1Q7Y - chains A and C of the 31 polymer chains in the assembly; structure by X-ray diffraction, 3.20 A resolution.

== Chain A ==
Molecule: 23S ribosomal RNA
Organism: Haloarcula marismortui
Sequence (2922 nucleotides; row label = number of the first residue in the row):
     2 UUGGCUACUA UGCCAGCUGG UGGAUUGCUC GGCUCAGGCG CUGAUGAAGG ACGUGCCAAG
    62 CUGCGAUAAG CCAUGGGGAG CCGCACGGAG GCGAAGAACC AUGGAUUUCC GAAUGAGAAU
   122 CUCUCUAACA AUUGCUUCGC GCAAUGAGGA ACCCCGAGAA CUGAAACAUC UCAGUAUCGG
   182 GAGGAACAGA AAACGCAAUG UGAUGUCGUU AGUAACCGCG AGUGAACGCG AUACAGCCCA
   242 AACCGAAGCC CUCACGGGCA AUGUGGUGUC AGGGCUACCU CUCAUCAGCC GACCGUCUCG
   302 ACGAAGUCUC UUGGAACAGA GCGUGAUACA GGGUGACAAC CCCGUACUCG AGACCAGUAC
   362 GACGUGCGGU AGUGCCAGAG UAGCGGGGGU UGGAUAUCCC UCGCGAAUAA CGCAGGCAUC
   422 GACUGCGAAG GCUAAACACA ACCUGAGACC GAUAGUGAAC AAGUAGUGUG AACGAACGCU
   482 GCAAAGUACC CUCAGAAGGG AGGCGAAAUA GAGCAUGAAA UCAGUUGGCG AUCGAGCGAC
   542 AGGGCAUACA AGGUCCCUCG ACGAAUGACC GACGCGCGAG CGUCCAGUAA GACUCACGGG
   602 AAGCCGAUGU UCUGUCGUAC GUUUUGAAAA ACGAGCCAGG GAGUGUGUCU GCAUGGCAAG
   662 UCUAACCGGA GUAUCCGGGG AGGCACAGGG AAACCGACAU GGCCGCAGGG CUUUGCCCGA
   722 GGGCCGCCGU CUUCAAGGGC GGGGAGCCAU GUGGACACGA CCCGAAUCCG GACGAUCUAC
   782 GCAUGGACAA GAUGAAGCGU GCCGAAAGGC ACGUGGAAGU CUGUUAGAGU UGGUGUCCUA
   842 CAAUACCCUC UCGUGAUCUA UGUGUAGGGG UGAAAGGCCC AUCGAGUCCG GCAACAGCUG
   902 GUUCCAAUCG AAACAUGUCG AAGCAUGACC UCCGCCGAGG UAGUCUGUGA GGUAGAGCGA
   962 CCGAUUGGUG UGUCCGCCUC CGAGAGGAGU CGGCACACCU GUCAAACUCC AAACUUACAG
  1022 ACGCCGUUUG ACGCGGGGAU UCCGGUGCGC GGGGUAAGCC UGUGUACCAG GAGGGGAACA
  1082 ACCCAGAGAU AGGUUAAGGU CCCCAAGUGU GGAUUAAGUG UAAUCCUCUG AAGGUGGUCU
  1142 CGAGCCCUAG ACAGCCGGGA GGUGAGCUUA GAAGCAGCUA CCCUCUAAGA AAAGCGUAAC
  1202 AGCUUACCGG CCGAGGUUUG AGGCGCCCAA AAUGAUCGGG ACUCAAAUCC ACCACCGAGA
  1262 CCUGUCCGUA CCACUCAUAC UGGUAAUCGA GUAGAUUGGC GCUCUAAUUG GAUGGAAGUA
  1322 GGGGUGAAAA CUCCUAUGGA CCGAUUAGUG ACGAAAAUCC UGGCCAUAGU AGCAGCGAUA
  1382 GUCGGGUGAG AACCCCGACG GCCUAAUGGA UAAGGGUUCC UCAGCACUGC UGAUCAGCUG
  1442 AGGGUUAGCC GGUCCUAAGU CAUACCGCAA CUCGACUAUG ACGAAAUGGG AAACGGGUUA
  1502 AUAUUCCCGU GCCACUAUGC AGUGAAAGUU GACGCCCUGG GGUCGAUCAC GCUGGGCAUU
  1562 CGCCCAGUCG AACCGUCCAA CUCCGUGGAA GCCGUAAUGG CAGGAAGCGG ACGAACGGCG
  1622 GCAUAGGGAA ACGUGAUUCA ACCUGGGGCC CAUGAAAAGA CGAGCAUAGU GUCCGUACCG
  1682 AGAACCGACA CAGGUGUCCA UGGCGGCGAA AGCCAAGGCC UGUCGGGAGC AACCAACGUU
  1742 AGGGAAUUCG GCAAGUUAGU CCCGUACCUU CGGAAGAAGG GAUGCCUGCU CCGGAACGGA
  1802 GCAGGUCGCA GUGACUCGGA AGCUCGGACU GUCUAGUAAC AACAUAGGUG ACCGCAAAUC
  1862 CGCAAGGACU CGUACGGUCA CUGAAUCCUG CCCAGUGCAG GUAUCUGAAC ACCUCGUACA
  1922 AGAGGACGAA GGACCUGUCA ACGGCGGGGG UAACUAUGAC CCUCUUAAGG UAGCGUAGUA
  1982 CCUUGCCGCA UCAGUAGCGG CUUGCAUGAA UGGAUUAACC AGAGCUUCAC UGUCCCAACG
  2042 UUGGGCCCGG UGAACUGUAC AUUCCAGUGC GGAGUCUGGA GACACCCAGG GGGAAGCGAA
  2102 GACCCUAUGG AGCUUUACUG CAGGCUGUCG CUGAGACGUG GUCGCCGAUG UGCAGCAUAG
  2162 GUAGGAGACA CUACACAGGU ACCCGCGCUA GCGGGCCACC GAGUCAACAG UGAAAUACUA
  2222 CCCGUCGGUG ACUGCGACUC UCACUCCGGG AGGAGGACAC CGAUAGCCGG GCAGUUUGAC
  2282 UGGGGCGGUA CGCGCUCGAA AAGAUAUCGA GCGCGCCCUA UGGCUAUCUC AGCCGGGACA
  2342 GAGACCCGGC GAAGAGUGCA AGAGCAAAAG AUAGCUUGAC AGUGUUCUUC CCAACGAGGA
  2402 ACGCUGACGC GAAAGCGUGG UCUAGCGAAC CAAUUAGCCU GCUUGAUGCG GGCAAUUGAU
  2462 GACAGAAAAG CUACCCUAGG GAUAACAGAG UCGUCACUCG CAAGAGCACA UAUCGACCGA
  2522 GUGGCUUGCU ACCUCGAUGU CGGUUCCCUC CAUCCUGCCC GUGCAGAAGC GGGCAAGGGU
  2582 GAGGUUGUUC GCCUAUUAAA GGAGGUCGUG AGCUGGGUUU AGACCGUCGU GAGACAGGUC
  2642 GGCUGCUAUC UACUGGGUGU GUAAUGGUGU CUGACAAGAA CGACCGUAUA GUACGAGAGG
  2702 AACUACGGUU GGUGGCCACU GGUGUACCGG UUGUUCGAGA GAGCACGUGC CGGGUAGCCA
  2762 CGCCACACGG GGUAAGAGCU GAACGCAUCU AAGCUCGAAA CCCACUUGGA AAAGAGACAC
  2822 CGCCGAGGUC CCGCGUACAA GACGCGGUCG AUAGACUCGG GGUGUGCGCG UCGAGGUAAC
  2882 GAGACGUUAA GCCCACGAGC ACUAACAGAC CAAAGCCAUC AU
Not modelled in the structure: 2-9, 126-127, 715, 971-998, 1560, 1952-1963, 2137-2236, 2339-2343, 2665-2666, 2915-2923
Metal / ion sites: Mg2+ site 1 near G28 (its only coordinating residue here); Na+ site 1 near C40 (its only coordinating residue here); Na+ site 2 near A45 (its only coordinating residue here); Na+ site 3: G56, A59, G61; Na+ site 4: G66, U108; Mg2+ site 2 near U115 (its only coordinating residue here); Na+ site 5 near C141 (its only coordinating residue here); Mg2+ site 3: C162, U2276; Na+ site 6: A165, A166, A167; Mg2+ site 4: A166, G219; Mg2+ site 5 near C168 (its only coordinating residue here); Na+ site 7: U170, C218, G221; 2 more K+ sites not listed; 75 more Mg2+ sites not listed; 64 more Na+ sites not listed
Residues lining bound ligands: puromycin (PUY): G2102, A2486, C2487, G2540, U2541, C2542, G2588, G2618, U2619, U2620, A2637
What the authors report for this chain:
  - binding site for CCdA-P-Puromycin: G2284, G2285
  - catalytic residues: A2486 (proposed by the authors, not directly observed)

== Chain C ==
Protein: 50S ribosomal protein L2P
Organism: Haloarcula marismortui
UniProt: P20276 (RL2_HALMA); residues 1-239 here = UniProt positions 1-239
Chain sequence (239 residues; row label = number of the first residue in the row):
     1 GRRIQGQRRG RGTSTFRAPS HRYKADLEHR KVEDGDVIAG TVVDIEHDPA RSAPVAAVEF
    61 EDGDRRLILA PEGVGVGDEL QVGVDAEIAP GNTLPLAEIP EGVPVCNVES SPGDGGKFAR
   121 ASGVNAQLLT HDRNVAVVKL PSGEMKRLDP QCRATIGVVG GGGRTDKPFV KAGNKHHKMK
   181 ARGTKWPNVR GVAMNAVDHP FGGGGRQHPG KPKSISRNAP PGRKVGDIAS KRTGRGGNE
Not modelled in the structure: 238-239
Metal / ion sites: Mg2+ site 1: Asp26 (shared with G1873(A) of chain A); Mg2+ site 2: Asn188 (shared with A1845(A) of chain A); Na+: Phe201, Gly202, Gly203, His208

== How chain A and chain C interact ==
Contacting residue pairs (258; chain A residue first):
  C781(A) - Thr15(C)  hydrogen bond to the sugar
  G782(A) - Ser14(C)  hydrogen bond to the sugar
  G782(A) - Thr15(C)  hydrogen bond to the sugar
  C783(A) - Ser14(C)  hydrogen bond to the sugar
  C783(A) - His21(C)  hydrogen bond to the phosphate
  C783(A) - Arg22(C)  phosphate contact
  C783(A) - Lys180(C)  phosphate contact
  A784(A) - His21(C)  salt bridge to the phosphate
  A784(A) - Arg22(C)  salt bridge to the phosphate
  G820(A) - Lys171(C)  salt bridge to the phosphate
  G820(A) - Ala172(C)  hydrogen bond to the base
  G820(A) - Gly173(C)  hydrogen bond to the base
  A857(A) - Ala172(C)  base contact
  A857(A) - Gly173(C)  phosphate contact
  A857(A) - His176(C)  sugar contact
  A857(A) - His177(C)  salt bridge to the phosphate
  A857(A) - Trp186(C)  base contact
  U866(A) - Arg11(C)  hydrogen bond to the sugar
  U866(A) - Thr13(C)  sugar contact
  A867(A) - Arg11(C)  salt bridge to the phosphate
  G870(A) - Arg3(C)  salt bridge to the phosphate
  G871(A) - Arg2(C)  hydrogen bond to the base
  G871(A) - Arg3(C)  salt bridge to the phosphate
  G871(A) - Arg8(C)  salt bridge to the phosphate
  G871(A) - Arg11(C)  hydrogen bond to the phosphate
  U872(A) - Arg2(C)  hydrogen bond to the base
  U872(A) - Arg8(C)  hydrogen bond to the base
  U872(A) - Thr13(C)  hydrogen bond to the phosphate
  U872(A) - Phe16(C)  phosphate contact
  G873(A) - Arg2(C)  base contact
  G873(A) - Arg8(C)  hydrogen bond to the base
  G873(A) - Lys185(C)  salt bridge to the phosphate
  G873(A) - Asp198(C)  hydrogen bond to the base
  A874(A) - Lys185(C)  salt bridge to the phosphate
  A874(A) - Pro187(C)  sugar contact
  A874(A) - Val189(C)  sugar contact
  A875(A) - Val189(C)  base contact
  A875(A) - Ala193(C)  hydrogen bond to the sugar
  A875(A) - Met194(C)  base contact
  A875(A) - Asp198(C)  base contact
  G877(A) - Asn195(C)  hydrogen bond to the sugar
  G877(A) - Val197(C)  base contact
  G878(A) - Arg2(C)  hydrogen bond to the base
  A886(A) - Gly1(C)  hydrogen bond to the base
  A886(A) - Arg2(C)  base contact
  G1460(A) - Arg17(C)  salt bridge to the phosphate
  C1652(A) - Ser52(C)  hydrogen bond to the phosphate
  C1652(A) - Arg164(C)  hydrogen bond to the base
  C1652(A) - Thr165(C)  base contact
  C1652(A) - Lys167(C)  hydrogen bond to the base
  C1652(A) - Phe169(C)  stacking on the base
  C1652(A) - Lys178(C)  hydrogen bond to the base
  A1653(A) - His47(C)  salt bridge to the phosphate
  A1653(A) - Ser52(C)  hydrogen bond to the phosphate
  A1653(A) - His177(C)  stacking on the base
  A1653(A) - Lys178(C)  sugar contact
  U1654(A) - Lys24(C)  sugar contact
  U1654(A) - His47(C)  stacking on the base
  U1654(A) - Pro49(C)  phosphate contact
  U1654(A) - Ala181(C)  phosphate contact
  C1844(A) - Arg190(C)  salt bridge to the phosphate
  C1844(A) - Ala193(C)  sugar contact
  C1844(A) - Gln207(C)  hydrogen bond to the phosphate
  A1845(A) - Pro187(C)  phosphate contact
  A1845(A) - Asn188(C)  phosphate contact
  A1845(A) - Val189(C)  phosphate contact
  A1845(A) - Arg190(C)  salt bridge to the phosphate
  U1846(A) - Ala172(C)  sugar contact
  U1846(A) - Trp186(C)  sugar contact
  U1846(A) - Pro187(C)  phosphate contact
  U1846(A) - Asn188(C)  hydrogen bond to the phosphate
  A1847(A) - Phe169(C)  phosphate contact
  A1847(A) - Val170(C)  hydrogen bond to the sugar
  A1847(A) - Lys171(C)  sugar contact
  A1847(A) - Ala172(C)  sugar contact
  A1847(A) - Lys175(C)  salt bridge to the phosphate
  A1847(A) - Trp186(C)  hydrogen bond to the phosphate
  G1848(A) - Pro168(C)  phosphate contact
  G1848(A) - Phe169(C)  hydrogen bond to the phosphate
  U1850(A) - Arg235(C)  salt bridge to the phosphate
  G1851(A) - Asp227(C)  hydrogen bond to the base
  G1851(A) - Thr233(C)  sugar contact
  G1851(A) - Gly234(C)  sugar contact
  G1851(A) - Arg235(C)  salt bridge to the phosphate
  A1852(A) - Asp227(C)  sugar contact
  A1852(A) - Ile228(C)  hydrogen bond to the sugar
  A1852(A) - Ser230(C)  phosphate contact
  A1852(A) - Lys231(C)  phosphate contact
  A1852(A) - Arg232(C)  sugar contact
  C1853(A) - Arg217(C)  hydrogen bond to the sugar
  C1853(A) - Ile228(C)  sugar contact
  C1853(A) - Ala229(C)  sugar contact
  C1853(A) - Ser230(C)  phosphate contact
  C1853(A) - Lys231(C)  salt bridge to the phosphate
  C1854(A) - Lys231(C)  salt bridge to the phosphate
  G1855(A) - Phe118(C)  base contact
  G1855(A) - Leu140(C)  base contact
  G1855(A) - Pro141(C)  base contact
  G1855(A) - Ser142(C)  hydrogen bond to the base
  G1855(A) - Glu144(C)  hydrogen bond to the sugar
  G1855(A) - Lys146(C)  hydrogen bond to the sugar
  C1856(A) - Lys146(C)  salt bridge to the phosphate
  A1857(A) - Ser110(C)  hydrogen bond to the phosphate
  A1857(A) - Lys117(C)  phosphate contact
  A1859(A) - Arg217(C)  phosphate contact
  U1860(A) - Arg9(C)  hydrogen bond to the base
  U1860(A) - Arg217(C)  salt bridge to the phosphate
  U1860(A) - Lys224(C)  salt bridge to the phosphate
  U1860(A) - Ile228(C)  sugar contact
  C1861(A) - Gly6(C)  hydrogen bond to the sugar
  C1861(A) - Gln7(C)  sugar contact
  C1861(A) - Gly10(C)  hydrogen bond to the sugar
  C1861(A) - Pro221(C)  phosphate contact
  C1861(A) - Lys224(C)  salt bridge to the phosphate
  C1862(A) - Arg3(C)  hydrogen bond to the phosphate
  C1862(A) - Gln7(C)  hydrogen bond to the phosphate
  C1862(A) - Gly10(C)  sugar contact
  C1862(A) - Arg11(C)  sugar contact
  C1862(A) - Pro221(C)  phosphate contact
  G1863(A) - Arg3(C)  salt bridge to the phosphate
  G1868(A) - Gly10(C)  hydrogen bond to the base
  A1869(A) - Gly10(C)  sugar contact
  A1869(A) - Gly12(C)  sugar contact
  A1869(A) - Arg17(C)  phosphate contact
  C1870(A) - Arg9(C)  hydrogen bond to the sugar
  C1870(A) - Phe16(C)  sugar contact
  C1870(A) - Arg17(C)  phosphate contact
  C1870(A) - Ala18(C)  hydrogen bond to the phosphate
  C1870(A) - Gly183(C)  phosphate contact
  U1871(A) - Ala18(C)  sugar contact
  U1871(A) - Arg182(C)  phosphate contact
  U1871(A) - Gly183(C)  hydrogen bond to the phosphate
  C1872(A) - Ala18(C)  phosphate contact
  C1872(A) - Ser20(C)  hydrogen bond to the phosphate
  C1872(A) - Tyr23(C)  base contact
  C1872(A) - Lys24(C)  base contact
  C1872(A) - Ala25(C)  hydrogen bond to the base
  C1872(A) - Asp26(C)  hydrogen bond to the base
  C1872(A) - Ala50(C)  sugar contact
  G1873(A) - Asp26(C)  phosphate contact
  G1873(A) - Leu27(C)  phosphate contact
  G1873(A) - Ala50(C)  sugar contact
  G1873(A) - Arg51(C)  phosphate contact
  G1873(A) - Arg120(C)  salt bridge to the phosphate
  U1874(A) - Arg51(C)  salt bridge to the phosphate
  U1874(A) - Lys117(C)  hydrogen bond to the sugar
  U1874(A) - Phe118(C)  sugar contact
  U1874(A) - Ala119(C)  hydrogen bond to the sugar
  U1874(A) - Arg120(C)  salt bridge to the phosphate
  U1874(A) - Ala121(C)  phosphate contact
  A1875(A) - Ala119(C)  hydrogen bond to the phosphate
  A1875(A) - Arg120(C)  hydrogen bond to the phosphate
  A1875(A) - Ala121(C)  hydrogen bond to the phosphate
  A1875(A) - Val124(C)  phosphate contact
  A1875(A) - Pro141(C)  sugar contact
  A1875(A) - Ser142(C)  hydrogen bond to the sugar
  C1876(A) - Ala121(C)  sugar contact
  C1876(A) - Ser122(C)  hydrogen bond to the sugar
  C1876(A) - Gly123(C)  hydrogen bond to the base
  C1876(A) - Val124(C)  phosphate contact
  C1876(A) - Pro141(C)  phosphate contact
  C1876(A) - Gly162(C)  base contact
  C1876(A) - Gly163(C)  hydrogen bond to the base
  C1876(A) - Arg164(C)  hydrogen bond to the phosphate
  C1876(A) - Thr165(C)  hydrogen bond to the sugar
  G1877(A) - Arg164(C)  salt bridge to the phosphate
  G1877(A) - Lys178(C)  salt bridge to the phosphate
  G1878(A) - Arg182(C)  salt bridge to the phosphate
  U1879(A) - Arg9(C)  hydrogen bond to the phosphate
  U1879(A) - Gly183(C)  phosphate contact
  U1879(A) - Thr184(C)  hydrogen bond to the phosphate
  C1880(A) - Gly6(C)  phosphate contact
  C1880(A) - Arg9(C)  salt bridge to the phosphate
  C1880(A) - Val225(C)  sugar contact
  C1880(A) - Gly226(C)  hydrogen bond to the sugar
  A1881(A) - His199(C)  salt bridge to the phosphate
  A1881(A) - Phe201(C)  phosphate contact
  A1881(A) - Lys213(C)  sugar contact
  A1881(A) - Val225(C)  phosphate contact
  A1881(A) - Gly226(C)  sugar contact
  C1882(A) - Arg190(C)  phosphate contact
  C1882(A) - Gly191(C)  hydrogen bond to the phosphate
  C1882(A) - Val192(C)  hydrogen bond to the phosphate
  C1882(A) - Phe201(C)  phosphate contact
  C1882(A) - Lys213(C)  sugar contact
  U1883(A) - Arg190(C)  salt bridge to the phosphate
  G1884(A) - Arg190(C)  base contact
  G1898(A) - Pro212(C)  sugar contact
  G1898(A) - Ser214(C)  hydrogen bond to the sugar
  C1899(A) - Ser214(C)  sugar contact
  C1899(A) - Ile215(C)  phosphate contact
  C1899(A) - Ser216(C)  sugar contact
  C1899(A) - Ala229(C)  sugar contact
  C1899(A) - Ser230(C)  hydrogen bond to the sugar
  A1900(A) - Ser216(C)  phosphate contact
  A1900(A) - Arg217(C)  hydrogen bond to the phosphate
  A1900(A) - Ala229(C)  sugar contact
  A1900(A) - Ser230(C)  sugar contact
  A1900(A) - Lys231(C)  sugar contact
  G1938(A) - Lys231(C)  hydrogen bond to the base
  U1939(A) - Arg232(C)  hydrogen bond to the phosphate
  U1939(A) - Thr233(C)  hydrogen bond to the sugar
  U1939(A) - Gly236(C)  phosphate contact
  U1939(A) - Gly237(C)  phosphate contact
  C1940(A) - Thr233(C)  sugar contact
  C1940(A) - Gly234(C)  phosphate contact
  C1940(A) - Gly236(C)  hydrogen bond to the phosphate
  A1941(A) - Gly234(C)  phosphate contact
  A1941(A) - Arg235(C)  hydrogen bond to the phosphate
  A1941(A) - Gly236(C)  phosphate contact
  A1942(A) - Pro212(C)  base contact
  A1942(A) - Lys213(C)  salt bridge to the phosphate
  A1942(A) - Asp227(C)  sugar contact
  A1942(A) - Thr233(C)  hydrogen bond to the sugar
  A1942(A) - Gly234(C)  hydrogen bond to the phosphate
  C1943(A) - Pro209(C)  phosphate contact
  C1943(A) - Gly210(C)  sugar contact
  C1943(A) - Lys211(C)  sugar contact
  C1943(A) - Pro212(C)  sugar contact
  G1944(A) - His208(C)  salt bridge to the phosphate
  G1944(A) - Pro209(C)  phosphate contact
  U2012(A) - Gln207(C)  sugar contact
  C2114(A) - Gly1(C)  hydrogen bond to the phosphate
  C2114(A) - Ala196(C)  phosphate contact
  C2114(A) - Val197(C)  phosphate contact
  U2116(A) - Lys211(C)  salt bridge to the phosphate
  A2123(A) - Pro220(C)  base contact
  G2124(A) - Asn218(C)  hydrogen bond to the base
  G2124(A) - Pro221(C)  sugar contact
  G2125(A) - Asn218(C)  hydrogen bond to the sugar
  C2126(A) - Asn218(C)  sugar contact
  C2248(A) - Ser111(C)  hydrogen bond to the sugar
  C2248(A) - Pro112(C)  hydrogen bond to the sugar
  G2249(A) - Gly113(C)  sugar contact
  G2250(A) - Lys31(C)  salt bridge to the phosphate
  G2250(A) - Glu33(C)  base contact
  G2254(A) - Asp149(C)  sugar contact
  G2270(A) - Arg223(C)  hydrogen bond to the phosphate
  G2271(A) - Arg223(C)  salt bridge to the phosphate
  G2272(A) - Pro220(C)  sugar contact
  G2272(A) - Pro221(C)  sugar contact
  G2272(A) - Gly222(C)  sugar contact
  G2272(A) - Arg223(C)  salt bridge to the phosphate
  C2273(A) - Gly1(C)  hydrogen bond to the phosphate
  C2625(A) - Gly205(C)  phosphate contact
  C2625(A) - Gln207(C)  phosphate contact
  C2626(A) - Arg206(C)  phosphate contact
  C2629(A) - Arg206(C)  base contact
  G2630(A) - Arg206(C)  hydrogen bond to the base
  G2630(A) - His208(C)  hydrogen bond to the base
  U2631(A) - Gly210(C)  sugar contact
  G2632(A) - His208(C)  salt bridge to the phosphate
  G2632(A) - Gly210(C)  sugar contact
  A2633(A) - Gly203(C)  phosphate contact
  A2633(A) - Gly204(C)  hydrogen bond to the phosphate
  G2634(A) - Gly203(C)  phosphate contact
  G2634(A) - Gly204(C)  hydrogen bond to the phosphate
  G2634(A) - Gly205(C)  hydrogen bond to the base
Other interface residues (no listed pair), chain A (101 interface residues in all): U858, G865, A876, C879, A1459, C1651, G1655, A1843, U2115, U2117, A2255, A2274
Other interface residues (no listed pair), chain C (123 interface residues in all): Gln5, Val32, Asp114, Gly202

== Summary ==
101 residues of chain A and 123 residues of chain C are in contact, with 86 hydrogen bonds, 40 salt bridges
and 3 aromatic stacking contacts. Polar contacts include G820(A)-Ala172(C), G820(A)-Gly173(C) and
G871(A)-Arg2(C). Chain A binds puromycin. The paper reports the catalytic residue A2486(A); a binding site for
CCdA-P-Puromycin at G2284(A) and G2285(A).
Here chain A is 23S ribosomal RNA and chain C is 50S ribosomal protein L2P, both from Haloarcula marismortui.
Entry 1Q7Y (Crystal Structure of CCdAP-Puromycin bound at the Peptidyl transferase center of the 50S ribosomal
subunit) was determined by X-ray diffraction, deposited together with 1Q81, 1Q82, 1Q86 and 1M90.
